Entry 7TEC (X-ray diffraction, 3.45 A resolution); this record covers chains A and H.

[Chain A]
Name: HTH-type transcriptional regulator GlnR
Organism: Listeria monocytogenes
UniProt: L8DSZ4 (L8DSZ4_LISMN); residues 0-121 here correspond to UniProt positions 1-122 (UniProt number = residue number + 1)
Chain sequence (125 residues; each row starts with the number of its first residue; numbers below 1 keep their minus sign (Gly-3 is residue -3)):
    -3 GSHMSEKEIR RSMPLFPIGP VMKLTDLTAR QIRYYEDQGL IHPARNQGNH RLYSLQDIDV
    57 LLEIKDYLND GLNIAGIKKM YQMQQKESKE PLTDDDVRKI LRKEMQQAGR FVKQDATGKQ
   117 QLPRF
Not modelled in the structure: -3 to 1, 74-121
Construct notes: expression tag (-3 to -1)
Reported in the primary citation:
  - binding site for the 21-nt DNA strand (chain H): Arg26, Arg29, Tyr30, His46

[Chain H]
Molecule: 21-nt DNA strand
Sequence (21 nucleotides; numbered 0 to 20; the number before each row is that of its first residue; numbering starts at 0):
     0 CGTGTCAGAT AATCTGACAC G

[How chain A and chain H interact]
Residue-residue contacts - 13 pairs, chain A then chain H:
  Pro13(A) with DT12(H), phosphate contact
  Ile14(A) with DT12(H), phosphate contact; DC13(H), phosphate contact
  Gly15(A) with DT12(H), hydrogen bond to the phosphate
  Arg29(A) with DT12(H), sugar contact; DC13(H), salt bridge to the phosphate
  Arg41(A) with DC13(H), phosphate contact; DT14(H), salt bridge to the phosphate
  Asn45(A) with DC13(H), sugar contact
  His46(A) with DT12(H), sugar contact; DC13(H), phosphate contact
  Arg47(A) with DC13(H), salt bridge to the phosphate; DT14(H), salt bridge to the phosphate
Also at the interface, not in a pair above, chain A (10 interface residues in all): Pro16, Arg26
Also at the interface, not in a pair above, chain H (5 interface residues in all): DA16, DC17

[Summary]
10 residues of chain A and 5 residues of chain H are in contact; the contacts include 1 hydrogen bond and 4
salt bridges. Polar pairs include Gly15(A)-DT12(H), Arg29(A)-DC13(H) and Arg41(A)-DT14(H). The paper reports a
binding site for the 21-nt DNA strand (chain H) at Arg26(A), Arg29(A) and Tyr30(A) among others.
Chain A is HTH-type transcriptional regulator GlnR (Listeria monocytogenes) and chain H is a 21-nt DNA strand;
the structure, Structure of the Listeria monocytogenes GlnR-DNA complex to 3.45 Angstrom, was determined by
X-ray diffraction (same publication as 7TEA, 7TF6, 7TF9, 7TFA, 7TFB and 7TFC).
